Entry 4DOI (X-ray diffraction, 1.55 A resolution); this record covers chain A.

== Chain A ==
Molecule: Chalcone--flavonone isomerase 1
Source organism: Arabidopsis thaliana
Notes: EC 5.5.1.6
Reference sequence: P41088 (CFI1_ARATH); numbering as in UniProt (aligned over 1-246)
Sequence (246 residues; numbered 1 to 246; the number before each row is that of its first residue):
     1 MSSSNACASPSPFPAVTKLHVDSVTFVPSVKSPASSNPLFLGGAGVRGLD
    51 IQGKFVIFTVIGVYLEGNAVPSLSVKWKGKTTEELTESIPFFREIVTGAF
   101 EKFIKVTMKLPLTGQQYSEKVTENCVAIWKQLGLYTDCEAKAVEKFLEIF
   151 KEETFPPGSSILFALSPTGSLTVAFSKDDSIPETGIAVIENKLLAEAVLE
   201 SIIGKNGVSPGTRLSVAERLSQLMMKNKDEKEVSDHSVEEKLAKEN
Unresolved in the structure: 1-14, 236-246
UniProt features mapped onto this chain:
  - binding site (substrate): T59, N124, S201
  - site: Y117 (Important for catalytic activity)
  - natural variant: I202 (I202V: In strain: cv. Cha-0), V238 (V238L: In strain: cv. Gr-5, cv. Gran-2 and 24 more), N246 (N246NRE: In strain: cv. Rv-2, cv. Rv-9 and 8 more)

== Summary ==
From UniProt: 3 substrate-binding residues.
Chain A is Chalcone--flavonone isomerase 1 (Arabidopsis thaliana); the structure, Crystal structure of
Arabidopsis thaliana chalcone isomerase At3g55120 (AtCHI), was determined by X-ray diffraction (same
publication as 4DOK, 4DOL and 4DOO).
